PDB entry 1JYE | X-ray diffraction, 1.70 A resolution | chain A

== Chain A ==
Protein: Lactose Operon Repressor
Source organism: Escherichia coli
Notes: fragment: c-terminal deletion mutant
Reference sequence: P03023 (LACI_ECOLI); residue numbers follow UniProt; this construct covers 1-349
Amino-acid sequence (349 residues; numbered 1 to 349; the number before each row is that of its first residue):
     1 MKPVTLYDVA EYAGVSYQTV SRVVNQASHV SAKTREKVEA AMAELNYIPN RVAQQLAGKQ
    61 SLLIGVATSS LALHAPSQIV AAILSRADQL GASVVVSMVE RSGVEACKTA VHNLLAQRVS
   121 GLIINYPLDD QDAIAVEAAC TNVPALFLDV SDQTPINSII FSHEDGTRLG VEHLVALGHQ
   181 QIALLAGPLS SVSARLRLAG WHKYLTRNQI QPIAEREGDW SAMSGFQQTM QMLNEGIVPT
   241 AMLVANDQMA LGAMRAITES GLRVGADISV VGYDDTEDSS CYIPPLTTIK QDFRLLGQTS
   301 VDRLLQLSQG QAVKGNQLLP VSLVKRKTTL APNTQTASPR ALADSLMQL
Disordered / not traced: 1-61, 333-349
Construct notes: engineered mutation Leu84 (Lys in P03023)
Swiss-Prot annotation at these positions:
  - DNA-binding region: Leu6 to Asn25 (H-T-H motif)
  - natural variant: Tyr282 (Y282D: In T41 mutant)
  - mutagenesis: Tyr17 (Y17H: Broadening of specificity), Arg22 (R22N: Recognizes an operator variant)

== Summary ==
From UniProt: 2 mutagenesis sites.
Chain A is Lactose Operon Repressor (Escherichia coli); the structure, Structure of a Dimeric Lac Repressor
with C-terminal Deletion and K84L Substitution, was determined by X-ray diffraction together with 1JYF from
the same study.
